PDB entry 8XP1 | electron microscopy, 4.40 A resolution (low resolution: residue-level contacts below are approximate; hydrogen-bond / salt-bridge calls are withheld) | chains 0 and T of the 21 polymer chains in the assembly

== Chain 0 ==
Name: Flagellar motor switch protein FliN
Source organism: Salmonella enterica subsp. enterica serovar Typhimurium str. LT2
UniProtKB: P26419 (FLIN_SALTY); residues 1-137 here = UniProt positions 1-137
Chain sequence (137 residues; each row starts with the number of its first residue):
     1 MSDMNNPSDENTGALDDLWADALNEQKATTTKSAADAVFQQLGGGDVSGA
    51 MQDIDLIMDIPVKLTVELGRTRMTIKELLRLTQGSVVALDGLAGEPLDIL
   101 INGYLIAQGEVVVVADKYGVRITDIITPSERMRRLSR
Disordered / not traced: 1-50

== Chain T ==
Name: Flagellar motor switch protein FliM
Source organism: Salmonella enterica subsp. enterica serovar Typhimurium str. LT2
UniProtKB: P26418 (FLIM_SALTY); residues 1-334 here = UniProt positions 1-334
Chain sequence (334 residues; each row starts with the number of its first residue):
     1 MGDSILSQAEIDALLNGDSDTKDEPTPGIASDSDIRPYDPNTQRRVVRER
    51 LQALEIINERFARQFRMGLFNLLRRSPDITVGAIRIQPYHEFARNLPVPT
   101 NLNLIHLKPLRGTGLVVFSPSLVFIAVDNLFGGDGRFPTKVEGREFTHTE
   151 QRVINRMLKLALEGYSDAWKAINPLEVEYVRSEMQVKFTNITTSPNDIVV
   201 NTPFHVEIGNLTGEFNICLPFSMIEPLRELLVNPPLENSRHEDQNWRDNL
   251 VRQVQHSELELVANFADIPLRLSQILKLKPGDVLPIEKPDRIIAHVDGVP
   301 VLTSQYGTVNGQYALRVEHLINPILNSLNEEQPK
Disordered / not traced: 1-4, 17-33, 323-334
Curated features (UniProtKB/Swiss-Prot):
  - mutagenesis: Asn155 (N155E: Altered motor bias with clockwise rotation, partially suppresses a yhjH disruption), Leu160 (L160D: Altered motor bias with clockwise rotation, partially suppresses a yhjH disruption)

== Interface between chain 0 and chain T ==
Pairs across the interface (13; chain 0 residue first):
  Ile75(0) with Leu272(T)
  Val86(0) with Ile35(T)
  Leu92(0) with Arg48(T)
  Ala93(0) with Arg44(T)
  Gly94(0) with Arg44(T); Arg45(T)
  Pro96(0) with Arg45(T)
  Glu110(0) with Arg45(T)
  Val111(0) with Tyr38(T)
  Val113(0) with Pro40(T); Asn41(T)
  Tyr118(0) with Pro40(T)
  Met132(0) with Val299(T)
Also at the interface, not in a pair above, chain 0 (12 interface residues in all): Ser136
Also at the interface, not in a pair above, chain T (11 interface residues in all): Glu225, Asp297

== Overview ==
12 residues of chain 0 face 11 of chain T across their interface. From UniProt: 2 mutagenesis sites on chain
T.
Here chain 0 is Flagellar motor switch protein FliN and chain T is Flagellar motor switch protein FliM, both
from Salmonella enterica subsp. enterica serovar Typhimurium str. LT2. Entry 8XP1 (Cryo-EM structure of the
protomers of the C ring in the CW state) was determined by electron microscopy, deposited together with 8WHT,
8WIW, 8WK3, 8WK4, 8WKI, 8WKK and 11 further entries.
